PDB entry 8GBJ | electron microscopy, 3.11 A resolution | chains X and G of the 5 polymer chains in the assembly

== Chain X ==
Molecule: DNA repair protein XRCC2
Organism: Homo sapiens
UniProt: O43543 (XRCC2_HUMAN); residues 1-280 here = UniProt positions 1-280
Sequence (288 residues; row label = number of the first residue in the row):
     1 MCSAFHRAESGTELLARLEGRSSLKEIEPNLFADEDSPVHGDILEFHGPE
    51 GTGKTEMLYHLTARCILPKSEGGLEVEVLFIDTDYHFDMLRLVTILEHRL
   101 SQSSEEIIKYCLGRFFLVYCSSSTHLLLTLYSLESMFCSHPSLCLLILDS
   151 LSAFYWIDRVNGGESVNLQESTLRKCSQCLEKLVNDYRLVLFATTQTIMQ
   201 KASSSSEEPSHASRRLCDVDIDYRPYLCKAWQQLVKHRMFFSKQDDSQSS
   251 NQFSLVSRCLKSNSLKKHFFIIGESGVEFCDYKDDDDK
Unresolved in the structure: 1-20, 35-40, 203-220, 246-249, 281-288
Differences from the reference sequence: expression tag (281-288)
Swiss-Prot annotation at these positions:
  - modified residue: Ser10 (Phosphoserine)
  - natural variant: Leu14 (L14P: In SPGF50 and POF17), Ala16 (A16S: Does not affect function in double-strand break repair via homologous recombination as shown in rescue assays of XRCC2-deficient cells), His47 (H47R: Does not affect function in double-strand break repair via homologous recombination as shown in rescue assays of XRCC2-deficient cells), Leu61 (L61I: Does not affect function in double-strand break repair via homologous recombination as shown in rescue assays of XRCC2-deficient cells), Glu75 (E75Q: Does not affect function in double-strand break repair via homologous recombination as shown in rescue assays of XRCC2-deficient cells), Arg91 (R91W: Rare variant; uncertain significance), Ile95 (I95V: Does not affect function in double-strand break repair via homologous recombination as shown in rescue assays of XRCC2-deficient cells), Val118 (V118A: Does not affect function in double-strand break repair via homologous recombination as shown in rescue assays of XRCC2-deficient cells), Cys120 (C120Y: Rare variant; uncertain significance), Leu133 (L133P: Rare variant; uncertain significance), Glu164 (E164Q: Does not affect function in double-strand break repair via homologous recombination as shown in rescue assays of XRCC2-deficient cells), Glu170 (E170A: Does not affect function in double-strand break repair via homologous recombination as shown in rescue assays of XRCC2-deficient cells), 11 further natural variant entries in UniProt
Ligand contacts: AMP-PNP (ANP; phosphoaminophosphonic acid-adenylate ester): Pro49, Glu50, Gly51, Thr52, Gly53, Lys54, Thr55, Glu56, His86, Arg91, Phe253, Ile272, Gly273, Glu274
Reported in the primary citation:
  - binding site for the 30-nt DNA strand (chain G): Arg159, Gln200, Arg224
  - mutagenesis - R159A: decreased binding to the 30-nt DNA strand (chain G)
  - mutagenesis - R159A: abolished binding to RPA-ssDNA

== Chain G ==
Molecule: 30-nt DNA strand
Sequence (30 nucleotides; numbered 2 to 31; the number before each row is that of its first residue):
     2 CCCCCCCCCCCCCCCCCCCCCCCCCCCCCC
Unresolved in the structure: 8-31

== Chain X / chain G interface ==
Residue-residue contacts (12; chain X residue first):
  Trp156(X) with DC4(G), sugar contact
  Arg159(X) with DC3(G), hydrogen bond to the base
  Ile198(X) with DC4(G), sugar contact; DC5(G), phosphate contact
  Met199(X) with DC3(G), base contact; DC4(G), phosphate contact
  Gln200(X) with DC3(G), hydrogen bond to the phosphate; DC4(G), hydrogen bond to the phosphate
  Lys201(X) with DC3(G), phosphate contact
  Ala202(X) with DC3(G), sugar contact
  Arg224(X) with DC2(G), phosphate contact; DC3(G), salt bridge to the phosphate
Interface residues without a listed pair, chain X (10 interface residues in all): Tyr155, Glu164

== Summary ==
10 residues of chain X and 4 residues of chain G are in contact; the contacts include 3 hydrogen bonds and 1
salt bridge. Among the polar pairs are Arg159(X)-DC3(G), Gln200(X)-DC3(G) and Gln200(X)-DC4(G). The paper
reports a binding site for the 30-nt DNA strand (chain G) at Arg159(X), Gln200(X) and Arg224(X); R159A of
chain X reduces binding to the 30-nt DNA strand (chain G).
Here chain X is DNA repair protein XRCC2 (Homo sapiens) and chain G is a 30-nt DNA strand. Entry 8GBJ (Cryo-EM
structure of a human BCDX2/ssDNA complex) was determined by electron microscopy together with 8FAZ from the
same study.
